Entry 1QXE (X-ray diffraction, 1.85 A resolution); this record covers chains A and B of the 4 polymer chains in the assembly.

[Chain A]
Molecule: Hemoglobin alpha chain
From: Homo sapiens
Notes: fragment: alpha chain
UniProtKB: P69905 (HBA_HUMAN); residues 1-141 here = UniProt positions 1-141
Amino-acid sequence (141 residues; row label = number of the first residue in the row):
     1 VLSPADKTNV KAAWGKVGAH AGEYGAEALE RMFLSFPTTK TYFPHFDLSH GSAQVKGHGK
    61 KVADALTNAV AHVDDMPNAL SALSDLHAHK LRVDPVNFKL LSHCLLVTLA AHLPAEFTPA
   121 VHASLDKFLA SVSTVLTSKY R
Swiss-Prot annotation at these positions:
  - site: K61 (Not glycated)
  - natural variant: D6 (A6D: In J-Toronto; this construct carries the variant), A13 (A13D: In J-Paris 1/J-Aljezur), E27 (A27E: In Shenyang; this construct carries the variant), K61 (K61N: In Zambia; deletion: In Clinic), D64 (A64D: In Pontoise; this construct carries the variant), D75 (D75A: In Lille; D75G: In Chapel Hill; D75N: In G-Pest), A111 (A111D: In Petah Tikva)
Glycans and other covalent adducts: 5-hydroxymethyl-furfural (FUX) linked to V1
Metal / ion sites: heme Fe: H87 (together with oxygen molecule)
Residues lining bound ligands:
  - 5-hydroxymethyl-furfural (FUX): L2, K127, A130, S131, T134
  - heme (HEM): M32, T39, Y42, F43, H45, F46, H58, K61, V62, A65, L66, L83, L86, H87, L91, V93, N97, F98, L101, L105, V132, L136
  - oxygen molecule (OXY): L29, F43, H58, V62, H87

[Chain B]
Molecule: Hemoglobin beta chain
From: Homo sapiens
Notes: fragment: beta chain
UniProtKB: P68871 (HBB_HUMAN); numbering as in UniProt (aligned over 1-146)
Amino-acid sequence (146 residues; each row starts with the number of its first residue):
     1 VHLTPEEKSA VTALWGKVNV DEVGGEALGR LLVVYPWTQR FFESFGDLST PDAVMGNPKV
    61 KAHGKKVLGA FSDGLAHLDN LKGTFATLSE LHCDKLHVDP ENFRLLGNVL VCVLAHHFGK
   121 EFTPPVQAAY QKVVAGVANA LAHKYH
Swiss-Prot annotation at these positions:
  - natural variant: L3 (H3L: In Graz; this construct carries the variant), E7 (E7A: In G-Makassar; E7K: In Hb C; E7Q: In Machida; E7V: In SKCA), K8 (E8K: In G-Siriraj; this construct carries the variant), V11 (A11V: In Iraq-Halabja; this construct carries the variant), G16 (W16G: In Randwick; this construct carries the variant), V23 (E23V: In D-Granada; this construct carries the variant), G24 (V24G: In Miyashiro; this construct carries the variant), G25 (G25D: In Moscva; G25R: In Riverdale-Bronx; G25V: In Savannah), L32 (L32P: In Yokohama), V33 (L33V: In Muscat; this construct carries the variant), R40 (Q40R: In Tianshui; this construct carries the variant), F42 (F42Y: In Mequon; deletion: In Bruxelles), 11 further natural variant entries in UniProt
Metal / ion sites: heme Fe: H92 (together with oxygen molecule)
Residues lining bound ligands: heme / oxygen molecule: L28, L31, T38, F41, F42, S44, F45, H63, K66, V67, A70, F71, L88, L91, H92, L96, V98, N102, F103, L106, V137, L141

[Chain A / chain B interface]
Pairs across the interface (39):
  E30(A) - P124(B)
  R31(A) - F122(B)  hydrogen bond (side chain-backbone)
  R31(A) - T123(B)
  R31(A) - P124(B)
  R31(A) - Q127(B)  hydrogen bond
  L34(A) - P124(B)  hydrophobic
  L34(A) - P125(B)
  L34(A) - A128(B)
  S35(A) - Q127(B)
  S35(A) - A128(B)  hydrogen bond (side chain-backbone)
  S35(A) - Q131(B)
  F36(A) - Q131(B)
  H103(A) - N108(B)
  H103(A) - V111(B)
  H103(A) - Q127(B)
  H103(A) - Q131(B)  hydrogen bond
  C104(A) - Q127(B)
  V107(A) - V111(B)  hydrophobic
  V107(A) - A115(B)  hydrophobic
  V107(A) - Q127(B)
  A110(A) - C112(B)
  A110(A) - A115(B)
  A110(A) - H116(B)
  A111(A) - A115(B)
  A111(A) - G119(B)
  A111(A) - K120(B)
  P114(A) - H116(B)  hydrogen bond (backbone-side chain)
  F117(A) - R30(B)  hydrogen bond (backbone-side chain)
  F117(A) - H116(B)
  T118(A) - R30(B)
  P119(A) - R30(B)
  P119(A) - V33(B)
  P119(A) - M55(B)  hydrophobic
  H122(A) - R30(B)  hydrogen bond
  H122(A) - V34(B)
  A123(A) - V33(B)
  A123(A) - V34(B)  hydrophobic
  D126(A) - V34(B)
  D126(A) - Y35(B)  hydrogen bond
Interface residues without a listed pair, chain A (19 interface residues in all): L106, A120
Interface residues without a listed pair, chain B (21 interface residues in all): E26, P51

[In short]
19 residues of chain A face 21 of chain B across their interface, with 8 hydrogen bonds. Polar contacts
include R31(A)-F122(B), R31(A)-Q127(B) and S35(A)-A128(B). Chain A binds oxygen molecule and heme. Bound to
chain B: heme / oxygen molecule. Covalently linked 5-hydroxymethyl-furfural: at V1(A).
Chain A is Hemoglobin alpha chain and chain B is Hemoglobin beta chain, both from Homo sapiens; the structure,
Structural Basis for the Potent Antisickling Effect of a Novel Class of 5-Membered Heterocyclic Aldehydic
Compounds, was determined by X-ray diffraction (same publication as 1QXD).
